PDB entry 3OWT | X-ray diffraction, 2.00 A resolution | chains A and C of the 3 polymer chains in the assembly

# Chain A
Protein: DNA-binding protein RAP1
From: Saccharomyces cerevisiae
Notes: fragment: C-terminal domain to 827)
UniProtKB: P11938 (RAP1_YEAST); numbering as in UniProt (aligned over 672-827)
Chain sequence (157 residues; each row starts with the number of its first residue):
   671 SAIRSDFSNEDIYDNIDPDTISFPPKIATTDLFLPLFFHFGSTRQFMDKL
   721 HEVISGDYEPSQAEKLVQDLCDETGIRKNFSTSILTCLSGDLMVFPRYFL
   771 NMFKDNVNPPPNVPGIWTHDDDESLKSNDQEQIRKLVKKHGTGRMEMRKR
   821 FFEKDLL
Disordered / not traced: 671-676, 825-827
Sequence notes: expression tag (671)
UniProt features mapped onto this chain:
  - modified residue: Ser731 (Phosphoserine)
Reported in the primary citation:
  - mutagenesis - A733R (>1,000-fold), G760R (>1,000-fold): decreased growth in response to telomeric silencing

# Chain C
Protein: Regulatory protein SIR3
From: Saccharomyces cerevisiae
Notes: fragment: Rap1-interaction motif to 481)
UniProtKB: P06701 (SIR3_YEAST); residues 456-481 here = UniProt positions 456-481
Chain sequence (27 residues; numbered 455 to 481; the number before each row is that of its first residue):
   455 SEKGNAKMIDFATLSKLKKKYQIILDR
Disordered / not traced: 455-460, 481
Sequence notes: expression tag (455)

# Interface between chain A and chain C
Contacting residue pairs (34):
  Ile724(A) - Lys461(C)
  Ser725(A) - Lys461(C)
  Gly726(A) - Lys461(C)  hydrogen bond (backbone-side chain)
  Pro730(A) - Met462(C)
  Pro730(A) - Ile463(C)
  Pro730(A) - Asp464(C)  hydrogen bond (backbone-backbone)
  Ser731(A) - Thr467(C)
  Ala733(A) - Ile463(C)  hydrophobic
  Ala733(A) - Thr467(C)
  Ala733(A) - Leu468(C)  hydrophobic
  Glu734(A) - Leu471(C)
  Glu734(A) - Lys474(C)  salt bridge
  Leu736(A) - Ile463(C)  hydrophobic
  Val737(A) - Leu471(C)  hydrophobic
  Val737(A) - Tyr475(C)
  Lys748(A) - Tyr475(C)
  Asn749(A) - Tyr475(C)
  Thr752(A) - Leu471(C)
  Thr752(A) - Lys472(C)
  Thr752(A) - Tyr475(C)
  Ser753(A) - Lys472(C)
  Leu755(A) - Leu468(C)  hydrophobic
  Thr756(A) - Phe465(C)
  Thr756(A) - Lys472(C)
  Ser759(A) - Met462(C)
  Ser759(A) - Phe465(C)
  Gly760(A) - Met462(C)
  Gly760(A) - Ile463(C)  hydrogen bond (backbone-backbone)
  Gly760(A) - Leu468(C)
  Asp761(A) - Met462(C)
  Leu762(A) - Lys461(C)  hydrogen bond (backbone-backbone)
  Met817(A) - Met462(C)  hydrophobic
  Arg818(A) - Phe465(C)
  Phe821(A) - Phe465(C)  hydrophobic
Other interface residues (no listed pair), chain A (25 interface residues in all): Tyr728, Glu729, Met763
Interface features reported in the paper:
  - interface residues, chain A: Ala733(A), Val737(A), Leu755(A), Gly760(A)
  - hot spots on chain A (mutagenesis) - A733R, G760R: decreased binding to Regulatory protein SIR3 (chain C)
  - interface residues, chain C: Ile463(C), Phe465(C), Leu468(C), Leu471(C)

# In short
25 residues of chain A face 11 of chain C across their interface, with 4 hydrogen bonds and 1 salt bridge.
Among the polar pairs are Glu734(A)-Lys474(C), Gly726(A)-Lys461(C) and Pro730(A)-Asp464(C). The paper reports
that A733R and G760R of chain A reduce growth in response to telomeric silencing; interface residues
Ala733(A), Val737(A) and Ile463(C) among others.
Here chain A is DNA-binding protein RAP1 and chain C is Regulatory protein SIR3, both from Saccharomyces
cerevisiae. Entry 3OWT (Crystal structure of S. cerevisiae RAP1-Sir3 complex) was determined by X-ray
diffraction together with 3K6G from the same study.
